PDB entry 6TDY | electron microscopy, 3.04 A resolution | chains G and H of the 26 polymer chains in the assembly

# Chain G
Molecule: ATP synthase subunit gamma
Organism: Euglena gracilis
Sequence (306 residues; numbered 1 to 306; the number before each row is that of its first residue):
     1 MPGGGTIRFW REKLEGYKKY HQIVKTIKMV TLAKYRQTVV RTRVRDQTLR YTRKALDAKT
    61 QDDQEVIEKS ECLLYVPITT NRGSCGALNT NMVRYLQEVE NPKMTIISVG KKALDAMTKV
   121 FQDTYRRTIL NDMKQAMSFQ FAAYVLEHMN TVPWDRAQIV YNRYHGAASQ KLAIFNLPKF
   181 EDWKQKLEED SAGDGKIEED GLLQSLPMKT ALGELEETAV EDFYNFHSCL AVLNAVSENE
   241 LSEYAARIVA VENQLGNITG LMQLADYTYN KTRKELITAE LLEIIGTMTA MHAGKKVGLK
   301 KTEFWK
Disordered / not traced: 1-2, 306

# Chain H
Molecule: ATP synthase subunit delta
Organism: Euglena gracilis
Sequence (176 residues; row label = number of the first residue in the row):
     1 MRASRTLLLS VSRFMRQDPR KFFPDNGFRF FDGPEDSFGD GNIPAQIILT LTRQDEFILK
    61 QEPVAAITIR TNEGEMGVLA GHEYTVQQLA PGILEVEYEG GKKDQYVISG GFAHVNDTGV
   121 VDINTVEAVP LEEIDHEKLA KALEEARAKS QSPDEAVRIQ GEIALEIFEP LEAALH
Disordered / not traced: 1-16

# How chain G and chain H interact
Pairs across the interface (89; chain G residue first):
  Arg41(G) with Asp55(H), salt bridge
  Val44(G) with Glu56(H); Phe57(H)
  Asp46(G) with Phe31(H)
  Gln47(G) with Phe31(H); Thr50(H); Thr52(H); Phe57(H); Lys60(H)
  Thr48(G) with Thr52(H); Arg53(H); Gln54(H); Asp55(H); Asn124(H), hydrogen bond (backbone-side chain)
  Leu49(G) with Phe31(H)
  Arg50(G) with Phe31(H); Asp32(H), hydrogen bond (side chain-backbone); Gly33(H); Pro34(H); Thr50(H); Gln61(H); Val120(H); Asp122(H), salt bridge
  Tyr51(G) with Tyr84(H), hydrogen bond; His114(H); Asp122(H)
  Thr52(G) with Asn124(H)
  Arg53(G) with Phe28(H), hydrogen bond (side chain-backbone); Arg29(H), hydrogen bond (side chain-backbone); Phe31(H), hydrogen bond (side chain-backbone)
  Lys54(G) with Asp36(H), salt bridge; Tyr84(H); Asn116(H)
  Asp57(G) with Asn26(H); Arg29(H), salt bridge
  Ala58(G) with Arg29(H)
  Thr60(G) with Arg29(H)
  Asp63(G) with Arg20(H), salt bridge
  Asn91(G) with Phe22(H)
  Arg94(G) with Phe22(H)
  Tyr95(G) with Arg20(H); Phe22(H), hydrophobic; Pro24(H)
  Glu98(G) with Arg20(H); Lys21(H); Phe22(H), hydrogen bond (side chain-backbone)
  Val99(G) with Arg20(H)
  Met137(G) with Gln54(H)
  Ser138(G) with Gln54(H)
  Phe139(G) with Gln54(H), hydrogen bond (backbone-side chain); Val126(H), hydrophobic
  Tyr161(G) with Gly27(H)
  Arg163(G) with Phe30(H)
  His165(G) with Phe30(H)
  Leu172(G) with Pro24(H), hydrophobic; Asp25(H)
  Ala173(G) with Asp25(H)
  Ile174(G) with Pro24(H), hydrophobic; Asp25(H), hydrogen bond (backbone-backbone); Asn26(H); Gly27(H), hydrogen bond (backbone-backbone)
  Phe175(G) with Gly27(H); Phe28(H)
  Glu199(G) with Arg29(H), salt bridge
  Leu203(G) with Gly33(H); Pro34(H); Glu35(H)
  Gln204(G) with Asp36(H), hydrogen bond (side chain-backbone); Ser37(H)
  Leu206(G) with Phe38(H), hydrophobic
  Pro207(G) with Asp36(H); Phe38(H), hydrophobic; Tyr84(H)
  Met208(G) with Tyr84(H)
  Ala211(G) with Tyr84(H), hydrophobic
  Ala219(G) with Gln88(H)
  Asp222(G) with Gln88(H); Phe112(H)
  Phe223(G) with Phe112(H), hydrophobic; His114(H)
  Phe226(G) with Phe112(H), hydrophobic; Asn124(H); Val126(H), hydrophobic
  His227(G) with His114(H); Asn124(H)
  Leu230(G) with Gln54(H)
  Leu233(G) with Asp55(H)
  Asn234(G) with Phe31(H)
  Ser237(G) with Asp55(H), hydrogen bond
Interface residues without a listed pair, chain G (54 interface residues in all): Arg43, Arg45, Leu56, Lys171, Asn176, Gly201, Leu212, Leu215
Interface residues without a listed pair, chain H (40 interface residues in all): Val86, Gln87, Gly111, Thr125

# Overview
The interface between chain G and chain H involves 54 residues on one side and 40 on the other; the contacts
include 12 hydrogen bonds and 6 salt bridges. Polar contacts include Arg41(G)-Asp55(H), Arg50(G)-Asp122(H) and
Lys54(G)-Asp36(H).
Chain G is ATP synthase subunit gamma and chain H is ATP synthase subunit delta, both from Euglena gracilis;
the structure, Cryo-EM structure of Euglena gracilis mitochondrial ATP synthase, OSCP/F1/c-ring in rotational
state 1, was determined by electron microscopy together with 6TDU, 6TDV, 6TDW, 6TDX, 6TDZ and 6TE0 from the
same study.
